Entry 2VWM (X-ray diffraction, 1.96 A resolution); this record covers chains A and L.

# Chain A
Name: Activated factor xa heavy chain
Organism: Homo sapiens
Notes: EC 3.4.21.6; fragment: peptidase s1 domain, residues 235-475
UniProtKB: P00742 (FA10_HUMAN); the construct lacks a stretch of the UniProt sequence and is renumbered around it, so the offset changes along the chain: 16-61 = UniProt 235-280; 62-124 = UniProt 282-344; 125-131 = UniProt 346-352; 132-145 = UniProt 355-368; 4 more segments
Amino-acid sequence (241 residues; row label = number of the first residue in the row; note: 2 numbers in that range are skipped by the numbering (no residue carries them; nothing is unmodelled there); a row labelled like 131A-131B holds insertion residues (131A, then the next letters in order)):
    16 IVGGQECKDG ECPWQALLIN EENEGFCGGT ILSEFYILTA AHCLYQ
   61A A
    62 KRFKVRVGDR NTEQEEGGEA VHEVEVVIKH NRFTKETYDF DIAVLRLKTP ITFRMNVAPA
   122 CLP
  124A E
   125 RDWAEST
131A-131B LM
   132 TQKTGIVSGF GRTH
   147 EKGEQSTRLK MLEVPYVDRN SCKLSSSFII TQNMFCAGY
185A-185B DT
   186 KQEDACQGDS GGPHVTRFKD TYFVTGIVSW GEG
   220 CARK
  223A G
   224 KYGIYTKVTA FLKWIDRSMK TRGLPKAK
Not modelled in the structure: 77, 244-251
Differences from the reference sequence: engineered mutation Glu150 (Arg372 in P00742)
Swiss-Prot annotation at these positions:
  - active site (Charge relay system): His57, Asp102, Ser195
Cystine bridges: Cys22-Cys27, Cys42-Cys58, Cys168-Cys182, Cys191-Cys220
Metal / ion sites: Na+: Tyr185, Arg222, Lys224
Small-molecule neighbours: LZI ((4R)-4-{[(5-chlorothiophen-2-yl)carbonyl]amino}-N-(cyclopropylmethyl)-1-(2-{[2-fluoro-4-(2-oxopyridin-1(2H)-yl)phenyl]amino}-2-oxoethyl)-L-prolinamide): Lys96, Glu97, Thr98, Tyr99, Arg143, Glu147, Lys148, Phe174, Ile175, Asp189, Ala190, Cys191, Gln192, Ser195, Val213, Ser214, Trp215, Gly216, Glu217, Gly218, Cys220, Gly226, Ile227, Tyr228

# Chain L
Name: Factor X light chain
Organism: Homo sapiens
Notes: EC 3.4.21.6; fragment: egf2, residues 126-180
UniProtKB: P00742 (FA10_HUMAN); residues 86-140 here correspond to UniProt positions 126-180 (UniProt number = residue number + 40)
Amino-acid sequence (55 residues; numbered 86 to 140; the number before each row is that of its first residue):
    86 RKLCSLDNGD CDQFCHEEQN SVVCSCARGY TLADNGKACI PTGPYPCGKQ TLERR
Not modelled in the structure: 138-140
Cystine bridges: Cys89-Cys100, Cys96-Cys109, Cys111-Cys124

# Chain A / chain L interface
Residue-residue contacts (39; chain A residue first):
  Gly25(A) with Gln135(L); Thr136(L), hydrogen bond (backbone-backbone)
  Glu26(A) with Gln135(L), hydrogen bond (backbone-side chain)
  Trp29(A) with Gly133(L); Lys134(L)
  Phe114(A) with Tyr130(L)
  Arg115(A) with Tyr130(L); Thr136(L)
  Met116(A) with Tyr130(L); Thr136(L)
  Asn117(A) with Thr136(L), hydrogen bond (backbone-side chain)
  Ala119(A) with Thr136(L)
  Pro120(A) with Tyr130(L); Cys132(L); Gly133(L), hydrogen bond (backbone-backbone)
  Ala121(A) with Cys132(L); Gly133(L)
  Cys122(A) with Cys132(L), disulfide; Gly133(L)
  Leu123(A) with Phe99(L)
  Pro124(A) with Phe99(L), hydrophobic
  Glu124A(A) with Phe99(L); His101(L), salt bridge
  Trp127(A) with Asn93(L), hydrogen bond; Gln98(L), hydrogen bond (side chain-backbone); Phe99(L), hydrophobic; Cys100(L)
  Phe203(A) with Asn93(L); Asp97(L)
  Lys204(A) with Cys96(L), hydrogen bond (side chain-backbone); Asp97(L)
  Asp205(A) with Gly133(L); Lys134(L), hydrogen bond (backbone-side chain)
  Thr206(A) with Cys132(L); Gly133(L); Lys134(L), hydrogen bond
  Tyr207(A) with Gly133(L), hydrogen bond (backbone-backbone); Gln135(L), hydrogen bond
  Phe208(A) with Phe99(L), hydrophobic
Interface residues without a listed pair, chain A (26 interface residues in all): Asp24, Pro28, Ser48, Val118, Thr131
Interface residues without a listed pair, chain L (20 interface residues in all): Asp92, Asp95, Ala112, Arg113, Tyr115, Pro131, Leu137
Disulfides between the chains: Cys122(A)-Cys132(L)

# Summary
Chain A and chain L form an interface of 26 and 20 residues respectively, with 1 disulfide bond, 11 hydrogen
bonds and 1 salt bridge. Polar pairs include Glu124A(A)-His101(L), Glu26(A)-Gln135(L) and Asn117(A)-Thr136(L).
Chain A binds compound LZI. From UniProt: 3 active-site residues on chain A.
Here chain A is Activated factor xa heavy chain and chain L is Factor X light chain, both from Homo sapiens.
Entry 2VWM (Aminopyrrolidine Factor Xa inhibitor) was determined by X-ray diffraction (same publication as
2VVC, 2VVV, 2VWL, 2VWN and 2VWO).
